5LSJ - chains B and D of the 5 polymer chains in the assembly; structure by X-ray diffraction, 3.25 A resolution.

[Chain B]
Name: Polyamine-modulated factor 1
Source organism: Homo sapiens
Reference sequence: Q6P1K2 (PMF1_HUMAN); residues 31-205 here = UniProt positions 31-205
Sequence (176 residues; each row starts with the number of its first residue):
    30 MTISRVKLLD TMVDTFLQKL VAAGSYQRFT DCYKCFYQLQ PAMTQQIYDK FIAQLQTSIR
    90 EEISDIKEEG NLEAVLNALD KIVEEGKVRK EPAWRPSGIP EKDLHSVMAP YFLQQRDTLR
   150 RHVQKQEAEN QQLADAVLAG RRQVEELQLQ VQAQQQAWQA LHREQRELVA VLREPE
Unresolved in the structure: 30, 204-205
Construct notes: initiating methionine (30)

[Chain D]
Name: Kinetochore-associated protein DSN1 homolog
Source organism: Homo sapiens
Reference sequence: Q9H410 (DSN1_HUMAN); numbering as in UniProt (aligned over 186-356)
Sequence (178 residues; each row starts with the number of its first residue):
   185 MGTLQKCFED SNGKASDFSL EASVAEMKEY ITKFSLERQT WDQLLLHYQQ EAKEILSRGS
   245 TEAKITEVKV EPMTYLGSSQ NEVLNTKPDY QKILQNQSKV FDCMELVMDE LQGSVKQLQA
   305 FMDESTQCFQ KVSVQLGKRS MQQLDPSPAR KLLKLQLQNP PAIHGSGSGS CQHHHHHH
Unresolved in the structure: 185-202, 246-259, 318-362
Construct notes: initiating methionine (185); expression tag (357-362)

[Chain B / chain D interface]
Contacting residue pairs (25):
  Gly127(B) - Glu221(D)
  Pro129(B) - Thr224(D)
  Pro129(B) - Trp225(D)
  Glu130(B) - Leu228(D)
  Leu133(B) - Leu228(D)  hydrophobic
  Asn159(B) - Gln264(D)  hydrogen bond (backbone-side chain)
  Gln160(B) - Gln264(D)
  Ala163(B) - Gln264(D)
  Ala163(B) - Val267(D)  hydrophobic
  Leu167(B) - Val267(D)  hydrophobic
  Arg170(B) - Val267(D)
  Arg170(B) - Thr270(D)  hydrogen bond (side chain-backbone)
  Val180(B) - Gln281(D)
  Gln184(B) - Val284(D)
  Trp187(B) - Met288(D)  hydrophobic
  Trp187(B) - Val291(D)
  His191(B) - Glu294(D)  salt bridge
  Gln194(B) - Glu294(D)  hydrogen bond
  Gln194(B) - Leu295(D)  hydrogen bond (side chain-backbone)
  Gln194(B) - Ser298(D)  hydrogen bond
  Leu197(B) - Ser298(D)
  Val198(B) - Gln301(D)
  Leu201(B) - Gln301(D)
  Leu201(B) - Leu302(D)  hydrophobic
  Leu201(B) - Phe305(D)  hydrophobic
Also at the interface, not in a pair above, chain B (22 interface residues in all): Met137, Glu156, Val173, Gln177, Gln188
Also at the interface, not in a pair above, chain D (26 interface residues in all): Tyr232, Ser263, Lys271, Pro272, Tyr274, Ile277, Asn280, Cys287, Met292

[Overview]
The interface between chain B and chain D involves 22 residues on one side and 26 on the other, with 5
hydrogen bonds and 1 salt bridge. Polar contacts include His191(B)-Glu294(D), Asn159(B)-Gln264(D) and
Arg170(B)-Thr270(D).
Here chain B is Polyamine-modulated factor 1 and chain D is Kinetochore-associated protein DSN1 homolog, both
from Homo sapiens. Entry 5LSJ (CRYSTAL STRUCTURE OF THE HUMAN KINETOCHORE MIS12-CENP-C delta-HEAD2 COMPLEX)
was determined by X-ray diffraction (same publication as 5LSI and 5LSK).
